1UJJ - chains A and C; structure by X-ray diffraction, 2.60 A resolution.

[Chain A]
Protein: ADP-ribosylation factor binding protein GGA1
Organism: Homo sapiens
Notes: fragment: VHS domain, N-terminal domain
Reference sequence: Q9UJY5 (GGA1_HUMAN); residue numbers follow UniProt; this construct covers 1-147
Sequence (147 residues; row label = number of the first residue in the row):
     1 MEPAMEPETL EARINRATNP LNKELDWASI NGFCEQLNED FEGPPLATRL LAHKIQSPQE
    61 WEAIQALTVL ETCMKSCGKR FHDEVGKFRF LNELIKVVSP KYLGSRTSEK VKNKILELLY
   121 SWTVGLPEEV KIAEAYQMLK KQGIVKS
Unresolved in the structure: 1-6, 147
Cystine bridges: C34-C73

[Chain C]
Protein: C-terminal peptide from Beta-secretase
Notes: EC 3.4.23.-
Reference sequence: P56817 (BACE1_HUMAN); residues 1-12 here correspond to UniProt positions 490-501 (UniProt number = residue number + 489)
Sequence (12 residues; numbered 1 to 12; the number before each row is that of its first residue):
     1 HDDFADDISL LK
Unresolved in the structure: 1-5

[Chain A / chain C interface]
Contacting residue pairs (22):
  K87(A) with D6(C), hydrogen bond (side chain-backbone); D7(C)
  F88(A) with D7(C), hydrogen bond (backbone-side chain); I8(C); S9(C); L10(C), hydrophobic
  R89(A) with D6(C), salt bridge; D7(C), hydrogen bond (backbone-side chain); I8(C)
  N92(A) with I8(C); S9(C), hydrogen bond (side chain-backbone); L10(C); L11(C), hydrogen bond (side chain-backbone)
  I95(A) with L10(C), hydrophobic
  K96(A) with L11(C)
  K101(A) with K12(C)
  Y102(A) with L11(C); K12(C), hydrogen bond (side chain-backbone)
  K131(A) with D7(C), salt bridge
  M138(A) with L10(C), hydrophobic; L11(C)
  Q142(A) with K12(C)
Other interface residues (no listed pair), chain A (12 interface residues in all): A135

[Summary]
12 residues of chain A face 7 of chain C across their interface; the contacts include 6 hydrogen bonds and 2
salt bridges. Among the polar pairs are R89(A)-D6(C), K131(A)-D7(C) and K87(A)-D6(C).
Here chain A is ADP-ribosylation factor binding protein GGA1 (Homo sapiens) and chain C is C-terminal peptide
from Beta-secretase. Entry 1UJJ (VHS domain of human GGA1 complexed with C-terminal peptide from BACE) was
determined by X-ray diffraction together with 1UJK from the same study.
